Entry 5T1D (X-ray diffraction, 3.10 A resolution); this record covers chains H and L of the 5 polymer chains in the assembly.

== Chain H ==
Molecule: E1D1 IgG2a heavy chain
Source organism: Mus musculus
Amino-acid sequence (213 residues; row label = number of the first residue in the row):
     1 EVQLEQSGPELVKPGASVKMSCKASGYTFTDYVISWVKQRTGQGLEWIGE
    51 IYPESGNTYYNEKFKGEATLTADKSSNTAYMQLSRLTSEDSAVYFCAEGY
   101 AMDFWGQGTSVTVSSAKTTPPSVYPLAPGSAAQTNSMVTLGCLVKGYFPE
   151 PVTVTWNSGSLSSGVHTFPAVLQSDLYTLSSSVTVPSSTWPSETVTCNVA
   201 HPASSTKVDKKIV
Cystine bridges: Cys22-Cys96, Cys142-Cys197

== Chain L ==
Molecule: E1D1 IgG2a light chain
Source organism: Mus musculus
Amino-acid sequence (217 residues; each row starts with the number of its first residue):
     1 DIVITQTPLSLPVSLGDQASISCRSSQSLLHSNGNTYLHWYLQRPGQSPK
    51 LLIYKVSNRFSGVPDRFSGSGSGTDFTLMINRVEAEDLGVYFCSQSIHVP
   101 RTFGGGTKLEIKRADAAPTVSIFPPSSEQLTSGGASVVCFLNNFYPKDIN
   151 VKWKIDGSERQNGVLNSWTDQDSKDSTYSMSSTLTLTKDEYERHNSYTCE
   201 ATHKTSTSPIVKSFNRN
Cystine bridges: Cys23-Cys93, Cys139-Cys199

== How chain H and chain L interact ==
Pairs across the interface (64; chain H residue first):
  Val37(H) with Phe103(L), hydrophobic
  Gln39(H) with Gln43(L), hydrogen bond
  Leu45(H) with Phe92(L), hydrophobic; Phe103(L), hydrophobic
  Glu46(H) with Phe103(L)
  Ile48(H) with Pro100(L), hydrophobic; Arg101(L); Phe103(L), hydrophobic
  Glu50(H) with Arg101(L), salt bridge
  Asn61(H) with Pro100(L)
  Phe95(H) with Ser48(L); Pro49(L)
  Tyr100(H) with Arg101(L), hydrogen bond (backbone-side chain)
  Ala101(H) with His39(L); Tyr41(L), hydrogen bond (backbone-side chain); Leu51(L), hydrophobic; Arg101(L)
  Met102(H) with Tyr41(L), hydrogen bond (backbone-side chain); Leu51(L); Arg101(L); Phe103(L), hydrophobic
  Asp103(H) with Leu51(L); Phe60(L)
  Phe104(H) with Phe60(L), hydrophobic
  Trp105(H) with Tyr41(L); Pro49(L)
  Gly106(H) with Ser48(L), hydrogen bond (backbone-side chain)
  Tyr124(H) with Ser126(L); Glu128(L); Gln129(L)
  Pro125(H) with Ser126(L); Glu128(L)
  Leu126(H) with Phe123(L); Val138(L), hydrophobic; Phe140(L), hydrophobic
  Ala127(H) with Phe123(L)
  Pro128(H) with Phe123(L); Pro124(L)
  Thr139(H) with Ser121(L); Phe123(L); Asn142(L)
  Leu140(H) with Phe140(L)
  Gly141(H) with Phe140(L)
  Leu143(H) with Ser136(L)
  Lys145(H) with Gln129(L)
  His166(H) with Asn142(L); Asn143(L), hydrogen bond; Ser179(L), hydrogen bond
  Phe168(H) with Asn142(L); Ser167(L); Thr169(L); Ser179(L); Met180(L); Ser181(L)
  Pro169(H) with Ser167(L), hydrogen bond (backbone-side chain); Trp168(L)
  Val171(H) with Asn166(L); Ser167(L)
  Gln173(H) with Leu165(L); Thr185(L)
  Ser180(H) with Phe140(L)
  Ser181(H) with Phe140(L)
  Ser182(H) with Phe140(L); Asn142(L), hydrogen bond
Interface residues without a listed pair, chain H (39 interface residues in all): Ser35, Gly44, Gly99, Gln107, Ser130, Asp209
Interface residues without a listed pair, chain L (39 interface residues in all): Lys50, Ser96, Thr102, Gly105, Ile122, Ser132, Thr183, Asn217

== Summary ==
The chain H/chain L interface involves 39 residues from each chain, with 9 hydrogen bonds and 1 salt bridge.
Among the polar pairs are Glu50(H)-Arg101(L), Gln39(H)-Gln43(L) and Tyr100(H)-Arg101(L).
Here chain H is E1D1 IgG2a heavy chain and chain L is E1D1 IgG2a light chain, both from Mus musculus. Entry
5T1D (Crystal structure of EBV gHgL/gp42/E1D1 complex) was determined by X-ray diffraction.
